4P40 - chain A; structure by X-ray diffraction, 1.20 A resolution.

Chain A:
Molecule: CopN
Source organism: Chlamydia pneumoniae
UniProt: Q9Z8L4 (Q9Z8L4_CHLPN); residues 1-399 here = UniProt positions 1-399
Sequence (425 residues; each row starts with the number of its first residue; numbers below 1 keep their minus sign (Met-25 is residue -25)):
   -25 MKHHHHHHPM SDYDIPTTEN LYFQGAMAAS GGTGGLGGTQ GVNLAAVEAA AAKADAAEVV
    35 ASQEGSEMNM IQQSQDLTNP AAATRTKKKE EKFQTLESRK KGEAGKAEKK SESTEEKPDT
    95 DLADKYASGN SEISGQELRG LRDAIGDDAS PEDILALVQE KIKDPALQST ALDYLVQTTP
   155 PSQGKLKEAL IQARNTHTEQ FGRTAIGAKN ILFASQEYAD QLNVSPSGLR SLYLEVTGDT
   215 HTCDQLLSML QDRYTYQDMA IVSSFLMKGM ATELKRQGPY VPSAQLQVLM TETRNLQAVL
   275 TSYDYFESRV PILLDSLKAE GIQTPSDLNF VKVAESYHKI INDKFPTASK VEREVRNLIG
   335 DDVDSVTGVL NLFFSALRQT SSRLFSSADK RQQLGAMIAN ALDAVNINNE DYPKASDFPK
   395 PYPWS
Disordered / not traced: -25 to 95, 384-399
Sequence notes: initiating methionine (-25); expression tag (-24 to 0)
Modified residues: Lys242 (N-dimethyl-lysine; MLY); Lys249 (N-dimethyl-lysine; MLY); Lys313 (N-methyl-lysine; MLZ)
Ligand contacts: dimethylamine (DMN): Ser199, Ser201, Gly202
Reported in the primary citation:
  - mutagenesis - R268H: abolished binding to tubulin

Summary:
Chain A binds dimethylamine. From the paper: R268H abolishes binding to tubulin.
Chain A is CopN (Chlamydia pneumoniae); the structure, Chlamydia pneumoniae CopN, was determined by X-ray
diffraction (same publication as 4P3Z).
